8EG8 - chains G and I of the 8 polymer chains in the assembly; structure by electron microscopy, 3.30 A resolution.

== Chain G ==
Molecule: DNA-directed RNA polymerase subunit alpha
Source organism: Escherichia coli
Notes: EC 2.7.7.6
UniProt: P0A7Z6 (RPOA_ECO57); residue numbers follow UniProt; this construct covers 1-234
Sequence (239 residues; row label = number of the first residue in the row):
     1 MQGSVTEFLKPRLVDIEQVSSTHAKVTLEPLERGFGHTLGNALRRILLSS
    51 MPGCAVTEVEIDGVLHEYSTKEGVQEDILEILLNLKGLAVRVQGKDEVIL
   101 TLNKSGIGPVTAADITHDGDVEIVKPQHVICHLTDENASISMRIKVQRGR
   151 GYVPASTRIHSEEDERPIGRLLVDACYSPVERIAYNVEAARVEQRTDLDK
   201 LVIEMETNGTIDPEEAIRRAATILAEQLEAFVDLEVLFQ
Not modelled in the structure: 1-6, 159-166, 233-239
Construct notes: expression tag (235-239)

== Chain I ==
Molecule: DNA-directed RNA polymerase subunit beta
Source organism: Escherichia coli
Notes: EC 2.7.7.6
UniProt: P0A8V4 (RPOB_ECO57); residue numbers follow UniProt; this construct covers 1-1342
Sequence (1342 residues; numbered 1 to 1342; the number before each row is that of its first residue):
     1 MVYSYTEKKRIRKDFGKRPQVLDVPYLLSIQLDSFQKFIEQDPEGQYGLE
    51 AAFRSVFPIQSYSGNSELQYVSYRLGEPVFDVQECQIRGVTYSAPLRVKL
   101 RLVIYEREAPEGTVKDIKEQEVYMGEIPLMTDNGTFVINGTERVIVSQLH
   151 RSPGVFFDSDKGKTHSSGKVLYNARIIPYRGSWLDFEFDPKDNLFVRIDR
   201 RRKLPATIILRALNYTTEQILDLFFEKVIFEIRDNKLQMELVPERLRGET
   251 ASFDIEANGKVYVEKGRRITARHIRQLEKDDVKLIEVPVEYIAGKVVAKD
   301 YIDESTGELICAANMELSLDLLAKLSQSGHKRIETLFTNDLDHGPYISET
   351 LRVDPTNDRLSALVEIYRMMRPGEPPTREAAESLFENLFFSEDRYDLSAV
   401 GRMKFNRSLLREEIEGSGILSKDDIIDVMKKLIDIRNGKGEVDDIDHLGN
   451 RRIRSVGEMAENQFRVGLVRVERAVKERLSLGDLDTLMPQDMINAKPISA
   501 AVKEFFGSSQLSQFMDQNNPLSEITHKRRISALGPGGLTRERAGFEVRDV
   551 HPTHYGRVCPIETPEGPNIGLINSLSVYAQTNEYGFLETPYRKVTDGVVT
   601 DEIHYLSAIEEGNYVIAQANSNLDEEGHFVEDLVTCRSKGESSLFSRDQV
   651 DYMDVSTQQVVSVGASLIPFLEHDDANRALMGANMQRQAVPTLRADKPLV
   701 GTGMERAVAVDSGVTAVAKRGGVVQYVDASRIVIKVNEDEMYPGEAGIDI
   751 YNLTKYTRSNQNTCINQMPCVSLGEPVERGDVLADGPSTDLGELALGQNM
   801 RVAFMPWNGYNFEDSILVSERVVQEDRFTTIHIQELACVSRDTKLGPEEI
   851 TADIPNVGEAALSKLDESGIVYIGAEVTGGDILVGKVTPKGETQLTPEEK
   901 LLRAIFGEKASDVKDSSLRVPNGVSGTVIDVQVFTRDGVEKDKRALEIEE
   951 MQLKQAKKDLSEELQILEAGLFSRIRAVLVAGGVEAEKLDKLPRDRWLEL
  1001 GLTDEEKQNQLEQLAEQYDELKHEFEKKLEAKRRKITQGDDLAPGVLKIV
  1051 KVYLAVKRRIQPGDKMAGRHGNKGVISKINPIEDMPYDENGTPVDIVLNP
  1101 LGVPSRMNIGQILETHLGMAAKGIGDKINAMLKQQQEVAKLREFIQRAYD
  1151 LGADVRQKVDLSTFSDEEVMRLAENLRKGMPIATPVFDGAKEAEIKELLK
  1201 LGDLPTSGQIRLYDGRTGEQFERPVTVGYMYMLKLNHLVDDKMHARSTGS
  1251 YSLVTQQPLGGKAQFGGQRFGEMEVWALEAYGAAYTLQEMLTVKSDDVNG
  1301 RTKMYKNIVDGNHQMEPGMPESFNVLLKEIRSLGINIELEDE
Not modelled in the structure: 1
UniProt features mapped onto this chain:
  - modified residue (N6-acetyllysine): Lys1022, Lys1200
Small-molecule neighbours:
  - chapso (1N7), molecule 1: Gln46, Tyr47, Tyr179, Asp396, Ser398, Ala399, Val400, Arg452, Glu458, Glu461, Glu583, Tyr584
  - chapso (1N7), molecule 2: Gln725, Tyr726, Glu962, Gln965, Ile966, Ala969, Ser973

== Interface between chain G and chain I ==
Residue-residue contacts (71):
  Asn41(G) with Gly1215(I); Arg1216(I), hydrogen bond (side chain-backbone); Thr1217(I), hydrogen bond (side chain-backbone); Gly1218(I)
  Arg44(G) with Glu1083(I); Tyr1087(I); Gly1091(I)
  Arg45(G) with Glu1083(I), hydrogen bond (side chain-backbone); Asp1084(I), salt bridge; Gly1215(I), hydrogen bond (side chain-backbone); Arg1216(I)
  Leu48(G) with Ile1082(I); Glu1083(I)
  Ser49(G) with Glu1083(I), hydrogen bond
  Leu65(G) with Ile873(I)
  His66(G) with Ile873(I); Gly874(I); Thr927(I); Val928(I); Ile929(I)
  Glu67(G) with Lys1057(I), salt bridge
  Tyr68(G) with Tyr756(I); Ile929(I), hydrophobic; Ala1055(I), hydrogen bond (side chain-backbone); Lys1057(I)
  Thr70(G) with Ala729(I); Lys755(I)
  Glu72(G) with Lys958(I), salt bridge
  Gly73(G) with Tyr726(I)
  Val74(G) with Asp728(I); Ala729(I), hydrogen bond (backbone-backbone)
  Gln75(G) with Val727(I); Asp728(I); Ala729(I); Val771(I), hydrogen bond (side chain-backbone)
  Glu76(G) with Ala729(I)
  Asp77(G) with Ala729(I); Lys755(I), salt bridge; Tyr756(I); Asn766(I), hydrogen bond; Met768(I)
  Leu79(G) with Leu693(I), hydrophobic; Tyr756(I); Ile831(I), hydrophobic; Lys1057(I)
  Glu80(G) with Met768(I)
  Leu83(G) with Arg694(I)
  Lys86(G) with Gln824(I), hydrogen bond (side chain-backbone)
  Thr134(G) with Tyr726(I); Val727(I), hydrogen bond (side chain-backbone); Leu773(I)
  Tyr152(G) with Val823(I); Gln824(I); Arg1059(I)
  Pro154(G) with Arg1059(I)
  Ser156(G) with Arg1059(I)
  Ile168(G) with Tyr872(I), hydrophobic; Ile873(I); Gly874(I); Ala875(I), hydrophobic
  Arg170(G) with Glu876(I)
  Asp174(G) with Asp826(I)
  Glu181(G) with Arg821(I), hydrogen bond (backbone-side chain)
  Arg182(G) with Asn1090(I), hydrogen bond (side chain-backbone); Gly1091(I); Thr1092(I)
  Ile183(G) with Gly1091(I)
  Ala184(G) with Asn1090(I); Gly1091(I)
  Tyr185(G) with Tyr1087(I), hydrogen bond; Gly1218(I)
Interface residues without a listed pair, chain G (37 interface residues in all): Ser69, Asn84, Ile107, Asp135, Cys176
Interface residues without a listed pair, chain I (46 interface residues in all): Ser730, Pro769, Ser772, Glu820, Glu1089, Pro1093

== In short ==
37 residues of chain G face 46 of chain I across their interface; the contacts include 14 hydrogen bonds and 4
salt bridges. Among the polar pairs are Arg45(G)-Asp1084(I), Glu67(G)-Lys1057(I) and Glu72(G)-Lys958(I). Chain
I binds chapso.
Here chain G is DNA-directed RNA polymerase subunit alpha and chain I is DNA-directed RNA polymerase subunit
beta, both from Escherichia coli. Entry 8EG8 (Cryo-EM structure of consensus elemental paused elongation
complex with a folded TL) was determined by electron microscopy, deposited together with 8EG7, 8EGB, 8EH8,
8EH9, 8EHA, 8EHF and 8EHI.
